PDB entry 8HLJ | X-ray diffraction, 2.24 A resolution | chain A

# Chain A
Molecule: Poly [ADP-ribose] polymerase 2
Organism: Homo sapiens
Notes: EC 2.4.2.30, 2.4.2.-
UniProtKB: Q9UGN5 (PARP2_HUMAN); residues 230-581 here = UniProt positions 230-581
Chain sequence (353 residues; row label = number of the first residue in the row):
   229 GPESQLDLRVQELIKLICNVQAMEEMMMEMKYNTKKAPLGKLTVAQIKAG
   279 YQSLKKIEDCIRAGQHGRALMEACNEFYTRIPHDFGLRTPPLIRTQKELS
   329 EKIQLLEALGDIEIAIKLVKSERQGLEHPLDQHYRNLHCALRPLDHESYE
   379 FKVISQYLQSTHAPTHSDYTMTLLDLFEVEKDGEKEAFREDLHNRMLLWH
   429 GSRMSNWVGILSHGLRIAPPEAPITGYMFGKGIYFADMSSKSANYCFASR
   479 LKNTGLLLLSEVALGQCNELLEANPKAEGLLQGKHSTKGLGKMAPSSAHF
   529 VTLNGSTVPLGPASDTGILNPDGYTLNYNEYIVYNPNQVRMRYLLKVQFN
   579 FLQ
Disordered / not traced: 229, 580-581
Differences from the reference sequence: expression tag (229); engineered mutation S349 (Thr in Q9UGN5), R351 (Leu in Q9UGN5), G353 (Ser in Q9UGN5), L354 (Pro in Q9UGN5)
Small-molecule neighbours: Olaparib (09L; 4-(3-{[4-(cyclopropylcarbonyl)piperazin-1-yl]carbonyl}-4-fluorobenzyl)phthalazin-1(2H)-one): E335, W427, H428, G429, L443, R444, I445, A446, P447, Y455, G460, I461, Y462, F463, A464, K469, S470, Y473, E558
UniProt features mapped onto this chain:
  - active site: E558 (For poly [ADP-ribose] polymerase activity)
  - binding site (NAD(+)): H428 to S430, G437, R444, S470
  - modified residue: S232 (Phosphoserine)
  - mutagenesis: E286 (E286A/R: Increased DNA-induced ADP-ribosyltransferase activity), G338 (G338A: Does not affect DNA-induced ADP-ribosyltransferase activity), H394 (H394A: Strongly reduced serine ADP-ribosylation, caused by abolished interaction with HPF1), H428 (H428A: Abolished trapping at DNA damage sites upon binding to PARP inhibitors (PARPi)), E558 (E558A: Abolished poly [ADP-ribose] polymerase activity without affecting localization to DNA damage sites)

# Overview
Ligands of chain A: Olaparib. Curated annotation (UniProt) lists active-site residue E558, 6 NAD+-binding
residues and 5 mutagenesis sites.
Chain A is Poly [ADP-ribose] polymerase 2 (Homo sapiens); the structure, Mutated human ADP-ribosyltransferase
2 (PARP2) catalytic domain bound to Olaparib (AZD2281), was determined by X-ray diffraction, deposited
together with 8HKN, 8HKO, 8HKS, 8HLQ and 8HLR.
